Entry 5BW5 (X-ray diffraction, 2.50 A resolution); this record covers chain A.

[Chain A]
Molecule: 16S rRNA (adenine(1408)-N(1))-methyltransferase
From: Catenulispora acidiphila
Reference sequence: C7Q5P8 (C7Q5P8_CATAD); residues 1-250 here = UniProt positions 1-250
Chain sequence (267 residues; each row starts with the number of its first residue; numbers below 1 keep their minus sign (Met-16 is residue -16)):
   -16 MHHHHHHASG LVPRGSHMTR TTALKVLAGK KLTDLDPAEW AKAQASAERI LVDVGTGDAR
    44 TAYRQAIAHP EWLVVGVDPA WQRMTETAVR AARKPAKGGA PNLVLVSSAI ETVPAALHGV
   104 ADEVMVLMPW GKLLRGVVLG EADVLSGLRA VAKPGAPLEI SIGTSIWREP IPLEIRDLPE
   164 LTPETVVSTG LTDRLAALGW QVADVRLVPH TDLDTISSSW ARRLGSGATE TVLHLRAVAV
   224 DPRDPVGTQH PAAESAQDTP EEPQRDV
Unresolved in the structure: -16 to 7, 227-250
Construct notes: expression tag (-16 to 0); engineered mutation Ala21 (Asp in C7Q5P8)
From the paper describing this entry:
  - contacts within the chain: Arg43-Trp203 (cation-pi contact), Arg73-Trp203 (cation-pi contact)
  - mutagenesis - D36A, D61A, E94A, W203A: abolished growth
  - mutagenesis - K13A, R66A, K115A: decreased growth
  - mutagenesis - D36A, D61A: abolished binding to SAM
  - mutagenesis - D36A, D61A: abolished binding to SAH
  - mutagenesis - E94A: unchanged binding to SAM
  - mutagenesis - E94A: unchanged binding to SAH
  - mutagenesis - R43A, R73A, K77A, K80A, S201A, S202A, W203F, R206A: abolished growth in response to kanamycin
  - mutagenesis - S201A (2-fold): decreased binding to SAM
  - mutagenesis - R151A, R159A: unchanged growth
  - catalytic residues: Trp113, Trp203, Arg206 (proposed by the authors, not directly observed)
  - mutagenesis - W203A, W203F: decreased catalytic activity

[In short]
The paper reports catalytic residues Trp113, Trp203 and Arg206; R43A, R73A and K77A, among others, abolish
growth in response to kanamycin; 17 substitutions were tested in all.
Chain A is 16S rRNA (adenine(1408)-N(1))-methyltransferase (Catenulispora acidiphila); the structure, Crystal
structure of the 16S rRNA (adenine(1408)-N(1))-methyltransferase D21A mutant from Catenulisporales
acidiphilia, was determined by X-ray diffraction together with 5BW4, 5D1H, 5D1N and 4X1O from the same study.
